7WFX - chain A; structure by X-ray diffraction, 1.95 A resolution.

Chain A:
Name: Arginyltransferase
Source organism: Kluyveromyces lactis (strain ATCC 8585 / CBS 2359 / DSM 70799 / NBRC 1267 / NRRL Y-1140 / WM37)
Notes: EC 2.3.2.8
UniProt: Q6CXX6 (Q6CXX6_KLULA); numbering as in UniProt (aligned over 1-503)
Amino-acid sequence (507 residues; row label = number of the first residue in the row; numbers below 1 keep their minus sign (Glu-3 is residue -3)):
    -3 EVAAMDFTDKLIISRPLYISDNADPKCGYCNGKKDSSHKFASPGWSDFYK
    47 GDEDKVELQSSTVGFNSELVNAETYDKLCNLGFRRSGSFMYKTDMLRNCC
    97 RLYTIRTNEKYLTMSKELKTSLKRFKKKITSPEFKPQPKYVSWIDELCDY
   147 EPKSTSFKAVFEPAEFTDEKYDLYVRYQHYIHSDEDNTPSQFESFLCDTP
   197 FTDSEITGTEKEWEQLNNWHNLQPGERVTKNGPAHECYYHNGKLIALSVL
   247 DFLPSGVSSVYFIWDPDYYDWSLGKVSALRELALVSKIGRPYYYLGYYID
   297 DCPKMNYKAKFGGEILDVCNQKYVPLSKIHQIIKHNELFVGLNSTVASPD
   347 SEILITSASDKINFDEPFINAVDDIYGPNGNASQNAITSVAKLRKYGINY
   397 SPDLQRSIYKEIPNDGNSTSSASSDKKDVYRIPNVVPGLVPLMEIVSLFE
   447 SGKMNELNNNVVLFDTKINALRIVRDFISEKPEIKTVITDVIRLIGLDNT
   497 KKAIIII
Not modelled in the structure: 353-354, 411-422
Construct notes: expression tag (-3 to 0)
Bound ions: Zn2+: Cys23, Cys26, Cys95, Cys96
Reported in the primary citation:
  - Zn2+ coordination: Cys23, Cys26, Cys95, Cys96
  - contacts within the chain: Leu291-Lys304 (hydrogen bond), Tyr293-Lys304 (hydrogen bond)
  - catalytic residues: Lys304 (proposed by the authors, not directly observed)
  - mutagenesis - R80E, K112E/K115E/K119E/R120E/K123E, Y303F, K304A: abolished catalytic activity
  - mutagenesis - R80K, H178A: decreased catalytic activity
  - mutagenesis - R80E: increased growth
  - mutagenesis - Y25F: abolished catalytic activity on Nt-Glu-peptide
  - mutagenesis - Y25F, E277A: decreased catalytic activity on Nt-Asp-peptide
  - mutagenesis - Y87F: unchanged catalytic activity on Nt-Asp-peptide
  - mutagenesis - Y87F: decreased catalytic activity on Nt-Glu-peptide
  - mutagenesis - E277K: abolished catalytic activity on Nt-Asp-peptide
  - mutagenesis - E277D: unchanged catalytic activity
  - mutagenesis - E277K: abolished catalytic activity on Asp-eK-ha-Ura3
  - mutagenesis - E277A: decreased catalytic activity on Asp-eK-ha-Ura3
  - mutagenesis - Y173F (6.3-fold), W260A (18-fold): decreased binding to Nt-Asp-peptide
  - mutagenesis - Y173F (6.6-fold), W260A (18-fold): decreased binding to Nt-Glu-peptide

In short:
Cys23, Cys26, Cys95 and Cys96 coordinate Zn2+. From the paper: the catalytic residue Lys304; R80E,
K112E/K115E/K119E/R120E/K123E and Y303F, among others, abolish catalytic activity; 13 substitutions were
tested in all.
Chain A is Arginyltransferase (Kluyveromyces lactis (strain ATCC 8585 / CBS 2359 / DSM 70799 / NBRC 1267 /
NRRL Y-1140 / WM37)); the structure, EVAA-KlAte1, was determined by X-ray diffraction, deposited together with
7WG1, 7WG2 and 7WG4.
